PDB entry 8ZYV | electron microscopy, 3.12 A resolution | chains A and D of the 7 polymer chains in the assembly

Chain A:
Protein: PomB
Source organism: Vibrio alginolyticus
UniProt: O06874 (O06874_VIBAL); residue numbers follow UniProt; this construct covers 1-315
Chain sequence (321 residues; row label = number of the first residue in the row):
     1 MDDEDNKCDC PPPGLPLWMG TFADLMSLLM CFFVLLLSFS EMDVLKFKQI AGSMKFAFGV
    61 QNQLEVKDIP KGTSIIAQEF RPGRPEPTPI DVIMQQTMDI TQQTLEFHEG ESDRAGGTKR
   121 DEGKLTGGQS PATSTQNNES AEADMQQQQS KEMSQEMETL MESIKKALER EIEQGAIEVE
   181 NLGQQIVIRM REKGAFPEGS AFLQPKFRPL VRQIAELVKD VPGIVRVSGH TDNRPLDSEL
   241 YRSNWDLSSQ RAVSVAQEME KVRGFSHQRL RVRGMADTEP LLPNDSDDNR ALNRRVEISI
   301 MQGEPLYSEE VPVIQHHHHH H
Unresolved in the structure: 1-13, 60-321
Sequence notes: expression tag (316-321)
What the authors report for this chain:
  - binding site for Na+: Leu35
  - specificity-determining residues: Leu35 (by similarity / conservation)

Chain D:
Protein: Chemotaxis protein PomA
Source organism: Vibrio alginolyticus
UniProt: O06873 (POMA_VIBAL); numbering as in UniProt (aligned over 1-253)
Chain sequence (253 residues; each row starts with the number of its first residue):
     1 MDLATLLGLI GGFAFVIMAM VLGGSIGMFV DVTSILIVVG GSIFVVLMKF TMGQFFGATK
    61 IAGKAFMFKA DEPEDLIAKI VEMADAARKG GFLALEEMEI NNTFMQKGID LLVDGHDADV
   121 VRAALKKDIA LTDERHTQGT GVFRAFGDVA PAMGMIGTLV GLVAMLSNMD DPKAIGPAMA
   181 VALLTTLYGA ILSNMVFFPI ADKLSLRRDQ ETLNRRLIMD GVLAIQDGQN PRVIDSYLKN
   241 YLNEGKRALE IDE
Unresolved in the structure: 1-25, 88-99, 252-253
What the authors report for this chain:
  - binding site for Na+: Thr158, Met165, Met179, Thr186
  - specificity-determining residues: Met165, Met179 (by similarity / conservation)

Interface between chain A and chain D:
Residue-residue contacts (8; chain A residue first):
  Trp18(A) with Pro151(D)
  Phe22(A) with Met155(D), hydrophobic
  Leu25(A) with Met155(D), hydrophobic; Leu159(D), hydrophobic; Leu162(D), hydrophobic
  Leu29(A) with Leu162(D), hydrophobic
  Phe33(A) with Ile175(D), hydrophobic
  Leu36(A) with Pro172(D), hydrophobic
Interface residues without a listed pair, chain A (7 interface residues in all): Thr21
Interface residues without a listed pair, chain D (10 interface residues in all): Met165, Met169, Met179, Thr186

Overview:
7 residues of chain A face 10 of chain D across their interface. The paper reports a binding site for Na+ at
Leu35(A) and Thr158(D) among others; specificity determinants Leu35(A) and Met165(D) among others.
Here chain A is PomB and chain D is Chemotaxis protein PomA, both from Vibrio alginolyticus. Entry 8ZYV
(Bacterial flagellar sodium-driven stator PomA5PomB2 with 100 mM NaCl) was determined by electron microscopy,
deposited together with 8ZYW, 8ZYZ, 8ZZ0 and 9IJM.
